Entry 8SMY (electron microscopy, 3.20 A resolution); this record covers chains E and I of the 12 polymer chains in the assembly.

== Chain E ==
Name: Histone H3.1
From: Homo sapiens
UniProtKB: P68431 (H31_HUMAN); residues 0-135 here correspond to UniProt positions 1-136 (UniProt number = residue number + 1)
Sequence (140 residues; row label = number of the first residue in the row; numbers below 1 keep their minus sign (Gly-4 is residue -4)):
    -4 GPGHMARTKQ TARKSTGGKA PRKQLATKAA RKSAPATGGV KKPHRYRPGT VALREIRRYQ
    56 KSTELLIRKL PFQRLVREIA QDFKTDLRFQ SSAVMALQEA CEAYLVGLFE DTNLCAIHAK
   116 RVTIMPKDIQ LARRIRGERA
Unresolved in the structure: -4 to 36
Sequence notes: expression tag (-4 to -1)
UniProt features mapped onto this chain:
  - modified residue: Arg2 (Asymmetric dimethylarginine), Thr3 (Phosphothreonine), Lys4 (Allysine), Gln5 (5-glutamyl dopamine), Thr6 (Phosphothreonine), Arg8 (Citrulline), Lys9 (N6,N6,N6-trimethyllysine), Ser10 (ADP-ribosylserine), Thr11 (Phosphothreonine), Lys14 (N6-(2-hydroxyisobutyryl)lysine), Arg17 (Asymmetric dimethylarginine), Lys18 (N6-(2-hydroxyisobutyryl)lysine), Lys23 (N6-(2-hydroxyisobutyryl)lysine), Arg26 (Citrulline), Lys27 (N6,N6,N6-trimethyllysine), Ser28 (ADP-ribosylserine), Lys36 (N6,N6,N6-trimethyllysine), Lys37 (N6-methyllysine), Tyr41 (Phosphotyrosine), Lys56 (N6,N6,N6-trimethyllysine) and 8 more in UniProt
  - lipidation: Lys18 (N6-decanoyllysine)

== Chain I ==
Molecule: 147-nt DNA strand
From: Homo sapiens
Sequence (147 nucleotides; numbered -73 to 73; the number before each row is that of its first residue; numbers below 1 keep their minus sign (DA-73 is residue -73)):
   -73 ATCGAGAATC CCGGTGCCGA GGCCGCTCAA TTGGTCGTAG ACAGCTCTAG CACCGCTTAA
   -13 ACGCACGTAC GCGCTGTCCC CCGCGTTTTA ACCGCCAAGG GGATTACTCC CTAGTCTCCA
    47 GGCACGTGTC AGATATATAC ATCCGAT

== Interface between chain E and chain I ==
Contacting residue pairs (23):
  His39(E) - DA-67(I)  sugar contact
  Arg40(E) - DG9(I)  hydrogen bond to the base
  Arg40(E) - DC10(I)  hydrogen bond to the sugar
  Tyr41(E) - DG9(I)  sugar contact
  Tyr41(E) - DC10(I)  hydrogen bond to the phosphate
  Arg42(E) - DG9(I)  sugar contact
  Pro43(E) - DC8(I)  phosphate contact
  Pro43(E) - DG9(I)  phosphate contact
  Gly44(E) - DC8(I)  phosphate contact
  Gly44(E) - DG9(I)  hydrogen bond to the phosphate
  Thr45(E) - DG9(I)  phosphate contact
  Val46(E) - DG9(I)  hydrogen bond to the phosphate
  Ala47(E) - DG9(I)  hydrogen bond to the phosphate
  Arg49(E) - DA-66(I)  sugar contact
  Arg49(E) - DT-65(I)  phosphate contact
  Lys56(E) - DC-64(I)  salt bridge to the phosphate
  Arg63(E) - DA17(I)  phosphate contact
  Arg63(E) - DC18(I)  salt bridge to the phosphate
  Lys64(E) - DC18(I)  hydrogen bond to the phosphate
  Leu65(E) - DA17(I)  sugar contact
  Leu65(E) - DC18(I)  hydrogen bond to the phosphate
  Arg69(E) - DA17(I)  salt bridge to the phosphate
  Arg83(E) - DG27(I)  sugar contact
Interface residues without a listed pair, chain E (17 interface residues in all): Pro66
Interface residues without a listed pair, chain I (12 interface residues in all): DG-68, DG26

== Summary ==
17 residues of chain E and 12 residues of chain I are in contact; the contacts include 8 hydrogen bonds and 3
salt bridges. Polar contacts include Arg40(E)-DG9(I), Arg40(E)-DC10(I) and Tyr41(E)-DC10(I).
Chain E is Histone H3.1 and chain I is a 147-nt DNA strand, both from Homo sapiens; the structure, Cryo-EM
structure of the human nucleosome core particle in complex with RNF168 and UbcH5c~Ub (UbcH5c chemically ...,
was determined by electron microscopy, deposited together with 8SMW, 8SMX, 8SMZ, 8SN0, 8SN1, 8SN2 and 3
further entries.
